Entry 6UQ3 (X-ray diffraction, 3.47 A resolution); this record covers chains B and C of the 13 polymer chains in the assembly.

[Chain B]
Molecule: DNA-directed RNA polymerase II subunit RPB2
Source organism: Saccharomyces cerevisiae (strain ATCC 204508 / S288c)
Notes: EC 2.7.7.6
Reference sequence: P08518 (RPB2_YEAST); residue numbers follow UniProt; this construct covers 1-1224
Chain sequence (1224 residues; each row starts with the number of its first residue):
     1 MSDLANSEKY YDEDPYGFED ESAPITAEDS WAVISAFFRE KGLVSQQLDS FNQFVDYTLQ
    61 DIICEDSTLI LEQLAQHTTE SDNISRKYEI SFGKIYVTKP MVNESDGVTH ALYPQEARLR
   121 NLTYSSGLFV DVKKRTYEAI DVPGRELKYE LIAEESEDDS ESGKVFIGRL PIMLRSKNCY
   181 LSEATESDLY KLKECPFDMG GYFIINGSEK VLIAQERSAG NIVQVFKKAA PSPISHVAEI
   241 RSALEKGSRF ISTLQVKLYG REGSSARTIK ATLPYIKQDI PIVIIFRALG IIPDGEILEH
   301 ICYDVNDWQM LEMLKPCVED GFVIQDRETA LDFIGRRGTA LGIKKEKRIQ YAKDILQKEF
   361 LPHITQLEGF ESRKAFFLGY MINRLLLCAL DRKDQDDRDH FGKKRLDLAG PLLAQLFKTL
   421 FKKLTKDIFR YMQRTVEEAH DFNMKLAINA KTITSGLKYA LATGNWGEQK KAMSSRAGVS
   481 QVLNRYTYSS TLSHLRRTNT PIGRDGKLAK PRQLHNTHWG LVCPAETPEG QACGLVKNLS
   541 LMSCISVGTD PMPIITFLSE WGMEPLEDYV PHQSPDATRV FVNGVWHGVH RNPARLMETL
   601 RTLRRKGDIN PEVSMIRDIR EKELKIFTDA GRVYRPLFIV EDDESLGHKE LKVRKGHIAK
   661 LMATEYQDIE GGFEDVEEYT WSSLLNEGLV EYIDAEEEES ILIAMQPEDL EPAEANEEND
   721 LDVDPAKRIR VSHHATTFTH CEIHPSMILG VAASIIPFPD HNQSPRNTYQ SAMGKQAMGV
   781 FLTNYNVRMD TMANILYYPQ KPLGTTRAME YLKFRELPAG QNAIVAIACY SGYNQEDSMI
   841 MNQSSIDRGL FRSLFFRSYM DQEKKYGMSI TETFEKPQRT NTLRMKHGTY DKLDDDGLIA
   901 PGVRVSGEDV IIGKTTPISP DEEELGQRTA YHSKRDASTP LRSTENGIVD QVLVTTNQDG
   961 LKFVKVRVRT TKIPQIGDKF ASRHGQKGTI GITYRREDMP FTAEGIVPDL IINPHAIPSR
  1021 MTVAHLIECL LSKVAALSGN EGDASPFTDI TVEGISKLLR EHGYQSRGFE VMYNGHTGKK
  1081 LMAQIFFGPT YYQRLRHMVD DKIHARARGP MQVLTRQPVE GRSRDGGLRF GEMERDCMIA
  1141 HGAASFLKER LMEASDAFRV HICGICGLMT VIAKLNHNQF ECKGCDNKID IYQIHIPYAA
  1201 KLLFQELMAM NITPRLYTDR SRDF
Disordered / not traced: 1-19, 76-85, 139-161, 338-344, 439-445, 503-508, 644-646, 669-675, 715-720, 920-929, 1222-1224
Ion coordination: Zn2+: C1163, C1166, C1182, C1185
Residues lining bound ligands: pyrophosphate (PPV): R766, S1019, R1020

[Chain C]
Molecule: DNA-directed RNA polymerase II subunit RPB3
Source organism: Saccharomyces cerevisiae (strain ATCC 204508 / S288c)
Reference sequence: P16370 (RPB3_YEAST); residues 1-318 here = UniProt positions 1-318
Chain sequence (318 residues; each row starts with the number of its first residue):
     1 MSEEGPQVKI REASKDNVDF ILSNVDLAMA NSLRRVMIAE IPTLAIDSVE VETNTTVLAD
    61 EFIAHRLGLI PLQSMDIEQL EYSRDCFCED HCDKCSVVLT LQAFGESEST TNVYSKDLVI
   121 VSNLMGRNIG HPIIQDKEGN GVLICKLRKG QELKLTCVAK KGIAKEHAKW GPAAAIEFEY
   181 DPWNKLKHTD YWYEQDSAKE WPQSKNCEYE DPPNEGDPFD YKAQADTFYM NVESVGSIPV
   241 DQVVVRGIDT LQKKVASILL ALTQMDQDKV NFASGDNNTA SNMLGSNEDV MMTGAEQDPY
   301 SNASQMGNTG SGGYDNAW
Disordered / not traced: 1, 269-318
Ion coordination: Zn2+: C86, C88, C92, C95
UniProt features mapped onto this chain:
  - binding site (Zn(2+)): C86, C88, C92, C95
  - modified residue: S2 (N-acetylserine)
  - natural variant: A30 (A30D: In mutant RPB3-1)
  - mutagenesis: K9 (K9E: Transcript termination readthrough)

[How chain B and chain C interact]
Pairs across the interface - 71 pairs, chain B then chain C:
  N786(B) - V57(C)
  Y797(B) - E61(C)
  Y797(B) - F62(C)  hydrogen bond (side chain-backbone)
  Y798(B) - F62(C)
  Y798(B) - H65(C)
  Y798(B) - R66(C)
  S844(B) - A168(C)
  D847(B) - H65(C)
  D847(B) - H167(C)
  D847(B) - A168(C)
  R848(B) - H65(C)  hydrogen bond (backbone-side chain)
  G849(B) - H65(C)
  R852(B) - H65(C)  hydrogen bond
  L854(B) - A59(C)  hydrophobic
  R969(B) - A59(C)
  R969(B) - D60(C)  salt bridge
  R969(B) - E61(C)  salt bridge
  T971(B) - E61(C)  hydrogen bond
  R995(B) - K165(C)
  R996(B) - R34(C)
  R996(B) - I38(C)
  R996(B) - A173(C)  hydrogen bond (side chain-backbone)
  R996(B) - A174(C)  hydrogen bond (side chain-backbone)
  E997(B) - R34(C)  hydrogen bond (backbone-side chain)
  E997(B) - R35(C)
  E997(B) - I38(C)
  E997(B) - A39(C)
  D998(B) - R35(C)  salt bridge
  F1001(B) - R34(C)
  F1001(B) - F178(C)  hydrophobic
  A1003(B) - E177(C)
  A1003(B) - F178(C)
  G1005(B) - A175(C)
  G1005(B) - I176(C)
  R1060(B) - K199(C)  hydrogen bond (side chain-backbone)
  R1060(B) - E200(C)  hydrogen bond (side chain-backbone)
  G1063(B) - P202(C)
  Q1065(B) - W192(C)
  Q1065(B) - E200(C)
  Q1065(B) - W201(C)
  R1067(B) - E194(C)  salt bridge
  F1069(B) - W192(C)  hydrophobic
  F1069(B) - W201(C)  hydrophobic
  V1071(B) - W201(C)  hydrophobic
  Y1073(B) - F178(C)
  Y1073(B) - E179(C)
  Y1073(B) - Y180(C)  hydrophobic
  G1075(B) - N31(C)  hydrogen bond (backbone-side chain)
  G1075(B) - R34(C)  hydrogen bond (backbone-side chain)
  G1075(B) - R35(C)  hydrogen bond (backbone-side chain)
  H1076(B) - N31(C)  hydrogen bond (backbone-side chain)
  T1077(B) - L27(C)
  T1077(B) - N31(C)  hydrogen bond (backbone-side chain)
  G1078(B) - L27(C)
  G1078(B) - N31(C)
  G1078(B) - Y180(C)
  K1079(B) - Y180(C)
  K1079(B) - H188(C)
  K1080(B) - Y180(C)  hydrogen bond (backbone-side chain)
  K1080(B) - D181(C)  hydrogen bond (side chain-backbone)
  K1080(B) - H188(C)
  L1081(B) - T189(C)  hydrogen bond (backbone-side chain)
  M1082(B) - K187(C)
  M1082(B) - H188(C)
  M1082(B) - T189(C)  hydrogen bond (backbone-side chain)
  M1082(B) - D190(C)  hydrogen bond (side chain-backbone)
  Q1084(B) - T189(C)  hydrogen bond
  Q1084(B) - D190(C)  hydrogen bond (side chain-backbone)
  Q1084(B) - Y191(C)
  Q1084(B) - W192(C)  hydrogen bond (side chain-backbone)
  Q1084(B) - W201(C)
Also at the interface, not in a pair above, chain B (42 interface residues in all): Y785, I948, T1002, E1004, Y1064, S1066, E1070, A1083
Also at the interface, not in a pair above, chain C (38 interface residues in all): L69, N184

[In short]
42 residues of chain B and 38 residues of chain C are in contact; the contacts include 22 hydrogen bonds and 4
salt bridges. Among the polar pairs are R969(B)-D60(C), R969(B)-E61(C) and D998(B)-R35(C). Ligands of chain B:
pyrophosphate.
Here chain B is DNA-directed RNA polymerase II subunit RPB2 and chain C is DNA-directed RNA polymerase II
subunit RPB3, both from Saccharomyces cerevisiae (strain ATCC 204508 / S288c). Entry 6UQ3 (RNA polymerase II
elongation complex with 5-guanidinohydantoin lesion in state 5) was determined by X-ray diffraction (same
publication as 6UPX, 6UPY, 6UPZ, 6UQ0, 6UQ1 and 6UQ2).
